PDB entry 7NMG | X-ray diffraction, 2.48 A resolution | chains A and D of the 5 polymer chains in the assembly

== Chain A ==
Protein: MHC class I antigen
From: Homo sapiens
UniProt: A0A411J078 (A0A411J078_HUMAN); residues 1-276 here correspond to UniProt positions 25-300 (UniProt number = residue number + 24)
Chain sequence (276 residues; row label = number of the first residue in the row):
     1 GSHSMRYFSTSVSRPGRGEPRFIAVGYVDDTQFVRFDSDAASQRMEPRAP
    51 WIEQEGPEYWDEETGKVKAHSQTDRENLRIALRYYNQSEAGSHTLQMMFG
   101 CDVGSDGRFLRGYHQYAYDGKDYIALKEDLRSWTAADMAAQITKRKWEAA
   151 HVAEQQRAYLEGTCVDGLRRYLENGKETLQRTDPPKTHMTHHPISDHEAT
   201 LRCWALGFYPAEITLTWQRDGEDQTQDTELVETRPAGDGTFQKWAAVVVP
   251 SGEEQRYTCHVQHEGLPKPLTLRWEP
Disulfide bonds: Cys101-Cys164, Cys203-Cys259

== Chain D ==
Protein: Human 4C6 T-cell Receptor, alpha Chain
From: Homo sapiens
Chain sequence (192 residues; row label = number of the first residue in the row):
     2 GEDVEQSLFLSVREGDSSVINCTYTDSSSTYLYWYKQEPGAGLQLLTYIF
    52 SNMDMKQDQRLTVLLNKKDKHLSLRIADTQTGDSAIYFCAEPSGNTGKLI
   102 FGQGTTLQVKPIQNPDPAVYQLRDSKSSDKSVCLFTDFDSQTNVSQSKDS
   152 DVYITDKCVLDMRSMDFKSNSAVAWSNKSDFACANAFNNSII
Disulfide bonds: Cys23-Cys90, Cys134-Cys184

== Chain A / chain D interface ==
Pairs across the interface - 16 pairs, chain A then chain D:
  Gly65(A) - Asn96(D)
  Lys66(A) - Asn96(D)
  Ala69(A) - Asn96(D)
  Glu154(A) - Phe51(D)
  Gln155(A) - Thr31(D)  hydrogen bond
  Gln155(A) - Tyr32(D)
  Gln155(A) - Phe51(D)
  Arg157(A) - Asn53(D)
  Ala158(A) - Thr31(D)
  Ala158(A) - Ser52(D)
  Ala158(A) - Asn53(D)
  Tyr159(A) - Thr31(D)
  Glu161(A) - Asn53(D)  hydrogen bond
  Gly162(A) - Lys68(D)
  Thr163(A) - Ser29(D)
  Asp166(A) - Lys68(D)  salt bridge
Also at the interface, not in a pair above, chain A (14 interface residues in all): Glu62, His151
Also at the interface, not in a pair above, chain D (9 interface residues in all): Lys69

== In short ==
Chain A and chain D form an interface of 14 and 9 residues respectively; the contacts include 2 hydrogen bonds
and 1 salt bridge. Polar pairs include Asp166(A)-Lys68(D), Gln155(A)-Thr31(D) and Glu161(A)-Asn53(D).
Chain A is MHC class I antigen and chain D is Human 4C6 T-cell Receptor, alpha Chain, both from Homo sapiens;
the structure, Human MHC Class I, A24 Allele presenting LWM, Complex with 4C6 TCR, was determined by X-ray
diffraction.
